7NTP - chain A; structure by X-ray diffraction, 2.10 A resolution.

# Chain A
Molecule: Myelin P2 protein
From: Homo sapiens
Reference sequence: P02689 (MYP2_HUMAN); numbering as in UniProt (aligned over 1-132)
Sequence (133 residues; numbered 0 to 132; the number before each row is that of its first residue; numbering starts at 0):
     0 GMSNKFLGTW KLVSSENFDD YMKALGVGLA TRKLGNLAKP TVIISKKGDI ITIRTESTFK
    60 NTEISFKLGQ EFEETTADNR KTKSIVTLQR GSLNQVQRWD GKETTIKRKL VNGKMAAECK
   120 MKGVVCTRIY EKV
Differences from the reference sequence: expression tag (0); engineered mutation A115 (Val in P02689)
Reported in the primary citation:
  - conformationally variable residues (side-chain flip): F58
  - disease-associated variants - I49DEL (+ 46.3 degC), V115A (+ 56.3 degC): decreased stability
  - disease-associated variants - V115A: increased binding to DAUDA

# In short
From the paper: I49DEL and V115A reduce stability; conformational variability at F58.
Chain A is Myelin P2 protein (Homo sapiens); the structure, Human myelin P2 mutant V115A, was determined by
X-ray diffraction together with 7NRW, 7NSR and 7O60 from the same study.
